Entry 1C6Z (X-ray diffraction, 2.50 A resolution); this record covers chains A and B.

# Chain A
Protein: Protein (protease)
From: Human immunodeficiency virus 1
Notes: EC 3.4.24.-
UniProt: O09893 (O09893_9HIV1); residues 1-99 here = UniProt positions 1-99
Amino-acid sequence (99 residues; each row starts with the number of its first residue):
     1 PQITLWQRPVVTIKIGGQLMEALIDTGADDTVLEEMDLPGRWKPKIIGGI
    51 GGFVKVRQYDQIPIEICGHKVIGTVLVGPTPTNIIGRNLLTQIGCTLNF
Small-molecule neighbours: Fortovase (ROC; (2S)-N-[(2S,3R)-4-[(2S,3S,4aS,8aS)-3-(tert-butylcarbamoyl)-3,4,4a,5,6,7,8,8a-octahydro-1H-isoquinolin-2-yl]-3-hydroxy-1 -phenyl-butan-2-yl]-2-(quinolin-2-ylcarbonylamino)butanediamide): R8, L23, D25, G27, A28, D29, D30, V32, I47, G48, G49, I50, T80, P81, T82, I84

# Chain B
Protein: Protein (protease)
From: Human immunodeficiency virus 1
Notes: EC 3.4.24.-
UniProt: O09893 (O09893_9HIV1); residues 201-299 here correspond to UniProt positions 1-99 (UniProt number = residue number - 200)
Amino-acid sequence (99 residues; each row starts with the number of its first residue):
   201 PQITLWQRPVVTIKIGGQLMEALIDTGADDTVLEEMDLPGRWKPKIIGGI
   251 GGFVKVRQYDQIPIEICGHKVIGTVLVGPTPTNIIGRNLLTQIGCTLNF
Small-molecule neighbours: Fortovase (ROC; (2S)-N-[(2S,3R)-4-[(2S,3S,4aS,8aS)-3-(tert-butylcarbamoyl)-3,4,4a,5,6,7,8,8a-octahydro-1H-isoquinolin-2-yl]-3-hydroxy-1 -phenyl-butan-2-yl]-2-(quinolin-2-ylcarbonylamino)butanediamide): R208, D225, G227, A228, D229, D230, V232, I247, G248, G249, I250, F253, T280, P281, T282, I284

# Interface between chain A and chain B
Residue-residue contacts (85):
  P1(A) with L297(B); N298(B); F299(B)
  Q2(A) with L297(B); N298(B)
  I3(A) with T296(B); L297(B), hydrogen bond (backbone-backbone)
  T4(A) with T296(B)
  L5(A) with T226(B); R287(B), hydrogen bond (backbone-side chain); L290(B), hydrophobic; T291(B); C295(B)
  W6(A) with R287(B), hydrogen bond (backbone-side chain); T291(B)
  Q7(A) with R287(B), hydrogen bond (backbone-side chain)
  R8(A) with D229(B), salt bridge; R287(B)
  P9(A) with T226(B); L297(B), hydrophobic
  L23(A) with G227(B)
  I24(A) with T226(B), hydrogen bond (backbone-side chain); L297(B), hydrophobic; F299(B), hydrophobic
  D25(A) with D225(B); T226(B); G227(B)
  T26(A) with L205(B); P209(B); I224(B), hydrogen bond (side chain-backbone); D225(B); T226(B), hydrogen bond (side chain-backbone)
  G27(A) with L223(B); D225(B)
  D29(A) with R208(B), salt bridge
  G49(A) with I250(B)
  I50(A) with G249(B); V254(B); T280(B)
  G51(A) with I250(B); G251(B); G252(B), hydrogen bond (backbone-backbone)
  G52(A) with I250(B)
  V54(A) with I250(B), hydrophobic
  C67(A) with F299(B), hydrophobic
  T80(A) with I250(B)
  R87(A) with L205(B), hydrogen bond (side chain-backbone); W206(B); Q207(B); R208(B); P209(B)
  L90(A) with L205(B), hydrophobic
  T91(A) with L205(B); W206(B)
  I93(A) with F299(B)
  G94(A) with N298(B); F299(B)
  C95(A) with L205(B); N298(B); F299(B), hydrophobic
  T96(A) with Q202(B); I203(B); T204(B); T296(B); L297(B); N298(B), hydrogen bond (backbone-backbone)
  L97(A) with P201(B); Q202(B); I203(B), hydrogen bond (backbone-backbone); L205(B), hydrophobic; P209(B), hydrophobic; T296(B); L297(B), hydrophobic
  N98(A) with P201(B); Q202(B); G294(B); C295(B); T296(B), hydrogen bond (backbone-backbone); N298(B), hydrogen bond
  F99(A) with P201(B), hydrogen bond (backbone-backbone); I203(B), hydrophobic; I224(B), hydrophobic; I293(B); G294(B); C295(B), hydrophobic
Also at the interface, not in a pair above, chain A (38 interface residues in all): V32, G48, H69, P79, I84, Q92
Also at the interface, not in a pair above, chain B (37 interface residues in all): V232, I247, G248, H269, I284, Q292

# Summary
38 residues of chain A and 37 residues of chain B are in contact; the contacts include 14 hydrogen bonds and 2
salt bridges. Among the polar pairs are R8(A)-D229(B), D29(A)-R208(B) and L5(A)-R287(B). Fortovase is bound
between chain A and chain B.
Both chains are Protein (protease) (Human immunodeficiency virus 1). Entry 1C6Z (Alternate binding site for
the P1-P3 group of a class of potent HIV-1 protease inhibitors as ...) was determined by X-ray diffraction
together with 1C6X, 1C6Y and 1C70 from the same study.
